PDB entry 3S54 | X-ray diffraction, 1.42 A resolution | chains A and B

== Chain A (and B) ==
Name: Protease
Organism: Human immunodeficiency virus 1
Notes: EC 3.4.23.16; chain B of this document is another copy of the same molecule, construct and numbering; everything in this record applies to it too
UniProt: Q7SSI0 (Q7SSI0_9HIV1); numbering as in UniProt (aligned over 1-99)
Sequence (99 residues; numbered 1 to 99; the number before each row is that of its first residue):
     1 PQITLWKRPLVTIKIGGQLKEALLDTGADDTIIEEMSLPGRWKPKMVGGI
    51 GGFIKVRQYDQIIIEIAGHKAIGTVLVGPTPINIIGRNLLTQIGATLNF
Differences from the reference sequence: engineered mutation Lys7 (Gln in Q7SSI0), Ile32 (Val in Q7SSI0), Ile33 (Leu in Q7SSI0), Val47 (Ile in Q7SSI0), Ile63 (Leu in Q7SSI0), Ala67 (Cys in Q7SSI0), Ile82 (Val in Q7SSI0), Ala95 (Ser in Q7SSI0)
Bound ions: Na+ near Asp60 (its only coordinating residue here)
Ligand contacts: tmc114 (017; (3r,3as,6ar)-hexahydrofuro[2,3-b]furan-3-yl(1S,2R)-3-[[(4-aminophenyl)sulfonyl](isobutyl)amino]-1-benzyl-2-hydroxypropylcarbamate): Arg8, Leu23, Asp25, Gly27, Ala28, Asp29, Asp30, Ile32, Val47, Gly48, Gly49, Ile50, Leu76, Pro81, Ile82, Ile84
Reported in the primary citation:
  - binding site for tmc114: Asp30, Ile32, Val47, Ile82

== Interface between chain A and chain B ==
Pairs across the interface (101):
  Pro1(A) with Leu97(B); Asn98(B); Phe99(B), hydrogen bond (backbone-backbone)
  Gln2(A) with Thr96(B), hydrogen bond; Leu97(B); Asn98(B), hydrogen bond
  Ile3(A) with Thr96(B); Leu97(B), hydrogen bond (backbone-backbone); Phe99(B), hydrophobic
  Leu5(A) with Arg87(B), hydrogen bond (backbone-side chain); Leu90(B), hydrophobic; Thr91(B); Ala95(B)
  Trp6(A) with Arg87(B), hydrogen bond (backbone-side chain); Thr91(B)
  Lys7(A) with Arg87(B)
  Arg8(A) with Asp29(B), salt bridge; Arg87(B)
  Pro9(A) with Thr26(B); Arg87(B)
  Leu23(A) with Gly27(B)
  Leu24(A) with Thr26(B), hydrogen bond (backbone-side chain); Leu97(B), hydrophobic; Phe99(B), hydrophobic
  Asp25(A) with Asp25(B); Thr26(B); Gly27(B), hydrogen bond (side chain-backbone)
  Thr26(A) with Leu5(B); Pro9(B); Leu24(B), hydrogen bond (side chain-backbone); Asp25(B); Thr26(B), hydrogen bond (side chain-backbone); Leu97(B)
  Gly27(A) with Leu23(B); Asp25(B), hydrogen bond (backbone-side chain)
  Asp29(A) with Arg8(B), salt bridge
  Ile32(A) with Ile50(B), hydrophobic
  Gly49(A) with Ile50(B); Pro81(B)
  Ile50(A) with Ile32(B), hydrophobic; Gly49(B); Ile50(B); Gly51(B), hydrogen bond (backbone-backbone); Gly52(B); Ile54(B); Thr80(B); Pro81(B)
  Gly51(A) with Ile50(B), hydrogen bond (backbone-backbone); Gly51(B); Gly52(B); Ile54(B)
  Gly52(A) with Ile50(B); Gly51(B)
  Ile54(A) with Ile50(B); Gly51(B)
  His69(A) with Phe99(B)
  Thr80(A) with Ile50(B)
  Pro81(A) with Gly49(B); Ile50(B)
  Arg87(A) with Leu5(B), hydrogen bond (side chain-backbone); Trp6(B), hydrogen bond (side chain-backbone); Lys7(B); Arg8(B); Pro9(B)
  Leu90(A) with Leu5(B), hydrophobic
  Thr91(A) with Leu5(B); Trp6(B)
  Gln92(A) with Trp6(B)
  Ile93(A) with Phe99(B)
  Gly94(A) with Asn98(B); Phe99(B)
  Ala95(A) with Leu5(B); Asn98(B); Phe99(B), hydrophobic
  Thr96(A) with Gln2(B); Ile3(B); Thr4(B); Thr96(B); Leu97(B); Asn98(B), hydrogen bond (backbone-backbone)
  Leu97(A) with Pro1(B); Gln2(B); Ile3(B), hydrogen bond (backbone-backbone); Leu24(B), hydrophobic; Thr26(B); Thr96(B); Leu97(B), hydrophobic
  Asn98(A) with Pro1(B); Gln2(B), hydrogen bond; Gly94(B); Ala95(B); Thr96(B), hydrogen bond (backbone-backbone); Asn98(B), hydrogen bond
  Phe99(A) with Pro1(B), hydrogen bond (backbone-backbone); Ile3(B), hydrophobic; Leu24(B), hydrophobic; Ala67(B), hydrophobic; His69(B); Ile93(B); Gly94(B); Ala95(B), hydrophobic
Other interface residues (no listed pair), chain A (40 interface residues in all): Thr4, Val47, Gly48, Phe53, Ala67, Pro79
Other interface residues (no listed pair), chain B (39 interface residues in all): Val47, Phe53, Pro79, Ile84

== Overview ==
Chain A and chain B form an interface of 40 and 39 residues respectively, with 21 hydrogen bonds and 2 salt
bridges. Polar contacts include Arg8(A)-Asp29(B), Gln2(A)-Thr96(B) and Gln2(A)-Asn98(B). Bound to chain A:
tmc114. From the paper: a binding site for tmc114 at Asp30(A), Ile32(A) and Val47(A) among others.
Both chains are Protease (Human immunodeficiency virus 1). Entry 3S54 (HIV-1 protease triple mutants V32I,
I47V, V82I with antiviral drug darunavir in space group P21212) was determined by X-ray diffraction (same
publication as 3S43, 3S45, 3S53 and 3S56).
